Entry 3ZWH (X-ray diffraction, 1.94 A resolution); this record covers chains B and Q of the 3 polymer chains in the assembly.

Chain B:
Name: Protein S100-A4
From: Homo sapiens
Reference sequence: P26447 (S10A4_HUMAN); numbering as in UniProt (aligned over 1-101)
Chain sequence (104 residues; numbered -2 to 101; the number before each row is that of its first residue; numbers below 1 keep their minus sign (Gly-2 is residue -2)):
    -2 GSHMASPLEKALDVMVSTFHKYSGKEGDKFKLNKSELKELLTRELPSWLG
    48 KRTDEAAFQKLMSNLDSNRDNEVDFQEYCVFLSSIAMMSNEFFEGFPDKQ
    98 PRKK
Not modelled in the structure: -2 to 0, 100-101
Sequence notes: expression tag (-2 to 0); engineered mutation Ser3 (Cys in P26447), Trp45 (Phe in P26447), Ser81 (Cys in P26447), Ser86 (Cys in P26447)
Curated features (UniProtKB/Swiss-Prot):
  - binding site (Ca(2+)): Lys28, Glu33, Asp63, Asn65, Asp67, Glu69, Glu74
  - modified residue: Ala2 (N-acetylalanine), Lys7 (N6-acetyllysine), Lys35 (N6-acetyllysine)
Metal / ion sites: Ca2+ site 1: Ser20, Glu23, Asp25, Lys28, Glu33; Ca2+ site 2: Asp63, Asn65, Asp67, Glu69, Glu74
What the authors report for this chain:
  - conformationally variable residues (loop rearrangement): Leu42 to Asp51
  - mutagenesis - F45W: unchanged binding to Myosin-9 (chain Q)
  - mutagenesis - C81S: decreased binding to Myosin-9 (chain Q) (citing earlier work)
  - mutagenesis - C3S/F45W/C81S/C86S: decreased binding to Myosin-9 (chain Q)

Chain Q:
Name: Myosin-9
From: Homo sapiens
Reference sequence: P35579 (MYH9_HUMAN); residues 1893-1937 here = UniProt positions 1893-1937
Chain sequence (45 residues; each row starts with the number of its first residue):
  1893 YRKLQRELEDATETADAMNREVSSLKNKLRRGDLPFVVPRRMARK
Not modelled in the structure: 1936-1937
Sequence notes: engineered mutation Tyr1893 (Arg in P35579)
Curated features (UniProtKB/Swiss-Prot):
  - modified residue: Arg1923 (Omega-N-methylarginine)
What the authors report for this chain:
  - post-translational modification sites: Ser1916 (citing earlier work)

Chain B / chain Q interface:
Residue-residue contacts (41):
  Trp45(B) - Val1929(Q)
  Trp45(B) - Val1930(Q)  hydrogen bond (backbone-backbone)
  Trp45(B) - Arg1933(Q)
  Leu46(B) - Phe1928(Q)
  Leu46(B) - Val1930(Q)
  Gly47(B) - Pro1927(Q)
  Gly47(B) - Phe1928(Q)  hydrogen bond (backbone-backbone)
  Gly47(B) - Val1929(Q)
  Gly47(B) - Val1930(Q)
  Lys48(B) - Pro1927(Q)
  Arg49(B) - Pro1927(Q)  hydrogen bond (backbone-backbone)
  Arg49(B) - Phe1928(Q)
  Ala54(B) - Phe1928(Q)
  Phe55(B) - Phe1928(Q)  hydrophobic
  Lys57(B) - Asp1925(Q)  hydrogen bond (side chain-backbone)
  Lys57(B) - Leu1926(Q)
  Leu58(B) - Leu1926(Q)  hydrophobic
  Leu58(B) - Phe1928(Q)  hydrophobic
  Leu58(B) - Val1929(Q)  hydrophobic
  Asn61(B) - Lys1920(Q)  hydrogen bond
  Asn61(B) - Leu1926(Q)
  Leu62(B) - Leu1917(Q)  hydrophobic
  Gln73(B) - Met1910(Q)
  Gln73(B) - Glu1913(Q)
  Val77(B) - Glu1913(Q)
  Val77(B) - Val1914(Q)  hydrophobic
  Val77(B) - Leu1917(Q)
  Phe78(B) - Leu1917(Q)  hydrophobic
  Ser81(B) - Val1914(Q)
  Ser81(B) - Leu1917(Q)
  Ser81(B) - Lys1918(Q)
  Ser81(B) - Leu1921(Q)
  Met84(B) - Val1914(Q)  hydrophobic
  Met84(B) - Lys1918(Q)
  Met85(B) - Lys1918(Q)
  Met85(B) - Leu1921(Q)  hydrophobic
  Met85(B) - Val1930(Q)
  Met85(B) - Pro1931(Q)
  Ser86(B) - Arg1933(Q)  hydrogen bond
  Glu88(B) - Lys1918(Q)  salt bridge
  Phe89(B) - Arg1933(Q)
Also at the interface, not in a pair above, chain B (26 interface residues in all): Leu38, Ser44, Thr50, Asp51, Ser80, Ile82
Also at the interface, not in a pair above, chain Q (18 interface residues in all): Arg1932, Met1934, Ala1935
The authors on this interface:
  - interface residues, chain Q: Met1910(Q), Val1914(Q), Leu1917(Q), Leu1921(Q), Phe1928(Q)

In short:
The interface between chain B and chain Q involves 26 residues on one side and 18 on the other, with 6
hydrogen bonds and 1 salt bridge. Among the polar pairs are Glu88(B)-Lys1918(Q), Lys57(B)-Asp1925(Q) and
Asn61(B)-Lys1920(Q). From the paper: C81S and C3S/F45W/C81S/C86S of chain B reduce binding to Myosin-9 (chain
Q); interface residues Met1910(Q), Val1914(Q) and Leu1917(Q) among others.
Chain B is Protein S100-A4 and chain Q is Myosin-9, both from Homo sapiens; the structure, Ca2+-bound S100A4
C3S, C81S, C86S and F45W mutant complexed with myosin IIA, was determined by X-ray diffraction.
